4E2F - chains A and B of the 12 polymer chains in the assembly; structure by X-ray diffraction, 2.80 A resolution.

[Chain A]
Protein: Aspartate carbamoyltransferase catalytic chain
From: Escherichia coli
Notes: EC 2.1.3.2
UniProtKB: P0A786 (PYRB_ECOLI); residues 1-310 here correspond to UniProt positions 2-311 (UniProt number = residue number + 1)
Sequence (310 residues; each row starts with the number of its first residue):
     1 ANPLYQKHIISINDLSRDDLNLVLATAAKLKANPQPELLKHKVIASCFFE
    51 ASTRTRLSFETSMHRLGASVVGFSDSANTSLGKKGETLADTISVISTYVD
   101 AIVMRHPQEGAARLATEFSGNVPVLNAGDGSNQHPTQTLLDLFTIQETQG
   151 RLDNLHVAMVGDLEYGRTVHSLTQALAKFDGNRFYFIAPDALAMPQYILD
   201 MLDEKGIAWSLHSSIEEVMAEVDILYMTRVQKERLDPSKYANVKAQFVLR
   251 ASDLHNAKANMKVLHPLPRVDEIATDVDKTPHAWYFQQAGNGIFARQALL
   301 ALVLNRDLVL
Differences from the reference sequence: engineered mutation Glu164 (Lys165 in P0A786), Lys239 (Glu240 in P0A786)
Curated features (UniProtKB/Swiss-Prot):
  - binding site (carbamoyl phosphate): Arg54, Thr55, Arg105, His134, Gln137, Leu267, Pro268
  - binding site (L-aspartate): Lys84, Arg167, Arg229
What the authors report for this chain:
  - catalytic residues: Arg54, Arg167 (citing earlier work)
  - conformationally variable residues (order/disorder transition, side-chain flip): Arg54, Ala77 to Lys84, Arg167, Gln231 to Ala245
  - mutagenesis - K164E/E239K: decreased catalytic activity (citing earlier work)

[Chain B]
Protein: Aspartate carbamoyltransferase regulatory chain
From: Escherichia coli
UniProtKB: P0A7F3 (PYRI_ECOLI); residue numbers follow UniProt; this construct covers 1-153
Sequence (153 residues; row label = number of the first residue in the row):
     1 MTHDNKLQVEAIKRGTVIDHIPAQIGFKLLSLFKLTETDQRITIGLNLPS
    51 GEMGRKDLIKIENTFLSEDQVDQLALYAPQATVNRIDNYEVVGKSRPSLP
   101 ERIDNVLVCPNSNCISHAEPVSSSFAVRKRANDIALKCKYCEKEFSHNVV
   151 LAN
Not modelled in the structure: 1-9
Curated features (UniProtKB/Swiss-Prot):
  - binding site (Zn(2+)): Cys109, Cys114, Cys138, Cys141
Bound ions: Zn2+: Cys109, Cys114, Cys138, Cys141

[How chain A and chain B interact]
Contacting residue pairs (35; chain A residue first):
  Ser11(A) - Glu142(B)  hydrogen bond
  Asn13(A) - Glu142(B)
  Thr87(A) - Glu119(B)
  Leu88(A) - Ile115(B)  hydrophobic
  Leu88(A) - Glu119(B)  hydrogen bond (backbone-side chain)
  Ala89(A) - Glu119(B)  hydrogen bond (backbone-side chain)
  Ala89(A) - Pro120(B)  hydrophobic
  Pro107(A) - Asn113(B)  hydrogen bond (backbone-side chain)
  Gln108(A) - Asn113(B)
  Gln108(A) - Ile115(B)
  Glu109(A) - Asn111(B)  hydrogen bond
  Glu109(A) - Asn113(B)  hydrogen bond
  Glu109(A) - Cys114(B)
  Glu109(A) - Ile115(B)  hydrogen bond (backbone-backbone)
  Glu109(A) - Cys141(B)
  Gly110(A) - Ile115(B)
  Gly110(A) - Tyr140(B)
  Ala111(A) - Ile115(B)
  Arg113(A) - Lys139(B)  hydrogen bond (side chain-backbone)
  Arg113(A) - Tyr140(B)
  Arg113(A) - Glu142(B)  salt bridge
  Leu114(A) - Ile115(B)  hydrophobic
  Leu114(A) - Glu119(B)
  Leu114(A) - Val121(B)  hydrophobic
  Leu114(A) - Tyr140(B)
  Glu117(A) - Val121(B)
  Glu117(A) - Lys139(B)  salt bridge
  Glu117(A) - Tyr140(B)  hydrogen bond
  Phe118(A) - Pro120(B)
  Phe118(A) - Val121(B)  hydrophobic
  Ser131(A) - Lys143(B)  hydrogen bond
  Asn132(A) - Tyr140(B)
  Asn132(A) - Cys141(B)
  Asn132(A) - Glu142(B)  hydrogen bond
  Gln133(A) - Glu142(B)
Interface residues without a listed pair, chain A (18 interface residues in all): His106
Interface residues without a listed pair, chain B (14 interface residues in all): Ala118, Lys137

[In short]
18 residues of chain A face 14 of chain B across their interface, with 11 hydrogen bonds and 2 salt bridges.
Among the polar pairs are Arg113(A)-Glu142(B), Glu117(A)-Lys139(B) and Ser11(A)-Glu142(B). The paper reports
catalytic residues Arg54(A) and Arg167(A); K164E/E239K of chain A reduce catalytic activity.
Here chain A is Aspartate carbamoyltransferase catalytic chain and chain B is Aspartate carbamoyltransferase
regulatory chain, both from Escherichia coli. Entry 4E2F (Crystal Structure of E. coli Aspartate
Transcarbamoylase K164E/E239K Mutant in an intermediate state) was determined by X-ray diffraction.
